3L7L - chains A and B of the 4 polymer chains in the assembly; structure by X-ray diffraction, 2.95 A resolution.

Chain A (and B):
Name: Teichoic acid biosynthesis protein F
Source organism: Staphylococcus epidermidis
Notes: fragment: TagF; chain B of this document is another copy of the same molecule, construct and numbering; everything in this record applies to it too
Reference sequence: Q5HLM5 (Q5HLM5_STAEQ); residue numbers follow UniProt; this construct covers 1-721
Amino-acid sequence (729 residues; each row starts with the number of its first residue):
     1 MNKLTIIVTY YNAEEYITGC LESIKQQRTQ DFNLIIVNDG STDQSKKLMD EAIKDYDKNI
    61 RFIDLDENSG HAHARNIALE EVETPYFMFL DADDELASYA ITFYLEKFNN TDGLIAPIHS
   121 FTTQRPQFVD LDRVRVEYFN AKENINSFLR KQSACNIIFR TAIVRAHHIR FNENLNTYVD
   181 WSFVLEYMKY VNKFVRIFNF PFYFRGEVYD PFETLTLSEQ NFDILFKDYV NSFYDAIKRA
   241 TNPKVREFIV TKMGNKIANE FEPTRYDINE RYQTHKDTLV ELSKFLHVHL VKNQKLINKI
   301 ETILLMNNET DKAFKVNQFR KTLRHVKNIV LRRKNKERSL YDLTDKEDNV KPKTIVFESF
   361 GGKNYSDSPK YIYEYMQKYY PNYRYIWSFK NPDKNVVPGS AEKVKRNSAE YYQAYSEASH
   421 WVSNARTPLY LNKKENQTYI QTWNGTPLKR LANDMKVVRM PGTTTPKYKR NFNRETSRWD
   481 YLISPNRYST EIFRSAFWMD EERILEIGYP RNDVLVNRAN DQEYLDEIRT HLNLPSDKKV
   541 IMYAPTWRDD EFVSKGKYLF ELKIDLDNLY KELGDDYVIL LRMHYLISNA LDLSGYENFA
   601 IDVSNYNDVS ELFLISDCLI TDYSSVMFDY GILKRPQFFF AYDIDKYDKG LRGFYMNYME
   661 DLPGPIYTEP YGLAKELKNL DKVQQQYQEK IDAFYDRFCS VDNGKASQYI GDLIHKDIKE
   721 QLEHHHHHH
Not modelled in the structure: 1-313, 724-729 (chain B: 1-312, 724-729)
Construct notes: engineered mutation Asn444 (His in Q5HLM5); expression tag (722-729)
Swiss-Prot annotation at these positions:
  - binding site (CDP-glycerol): Trp443, Gly445 to Pro447, Arg511, Pro545, Thr546, Arg582 to His584, Ser624, Ser625, Asp629

Chain A / chain B interface:
Contacting residue pairs - 10 pairs, chain A then chain B:
  Phe319(A) with Val330(B), hydrophobic; Leu331(B), hydrophobic
  Arg320(A) with Leu331(B)
  Leu323(A) with Lys327(B)
  Val330(A) with Phe314(B), hydrophobic; Phe319(B), hydrophobic
  Leu331(A) with Val316(B), hydrophobic
  Thr463(A) with Thr464(B)
  Thr464(A) with Thr464(B)
  Lys467(A) with Gly462(B), hydrogen bond (side chain-backbone)
Also at the interface, not in a pair above, chain A (12 interface residues in all): Val316, Val326, Lys327, Arg333
Also at the interface, not in a pair above, chain B (13 interface residues in all): Arg320, Leu323, Val326, Arg333, Thr463

In short:
12 residues of chain A and 13 residues of chain B are in contact; the contacts include 1 hydrogen bond. Its
one hydrogen-bonded contact is Lys467(A)-Gly462(B). From UniProt: 13 CDP-glycerol-binding residues on chain A.
Chain A and chain B are both Teichoic acid biosynthesis protein F (Staphylococcus epidermidis); the structure,
Structure of the Wall Teichoic Acid Polymerase TagF, H444N + CDPG (30 minute soak), was determined by X-ray
diffraction, deposited together with 3L7I, 3L7J, 3L7K and 3L7M.
